Entry 8GUK (electron microscopy, 2.51 A resolution); this record covers chains A and J of the 10 polymer chains in the assembly.

# Chain A
Protein: Histone H3.1
From: Homo sapiens
UniProt: P68431 (H31_HUMAN); residues 0-135 here correspond to UniProt positions 1-136 (UniProt number = residue number + 1)
Sequence (136 residues; row label = number of the first residue in the row; numbering starts at 0):
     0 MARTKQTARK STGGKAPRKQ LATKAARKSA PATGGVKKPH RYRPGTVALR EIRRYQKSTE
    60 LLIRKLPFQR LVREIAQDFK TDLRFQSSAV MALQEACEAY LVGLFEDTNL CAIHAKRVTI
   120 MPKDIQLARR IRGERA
Disordered / not traced: 0-36, 135

# Chain J
Molecule: 147-nt DNA strand
Sequence (147 nucleotides; each row starts with the number of its first residue):
     1 ACAGGATGTA TATATCTGAC ACGTGCCTGG AGACTAGGGA GTAATCCCCT TGGCGGTTAA
    61 AACGCGGGGG ACAGCGCGTA CGTGCGTTTA AGCGGTGCTA GAGCTGTCTA CGACCAATTG
   121 AGCGGCCTCG GCACCGGGAT TCTCCAG

# Chain A / chain J interface
Residue-residue contacts (28; chain A residue first):
  Lys-37(A) with DA146(J), salt bridge to the phosphate
  His-39(A) with DC144(J), sugar contact
  Arg-40(A) with DG66(J), base contact; DC144(J), sugar contact
  Tyr-41(A) with DT143(J), phosphate contact; DC144(J), phosphate contact
  Arg-42(A) with DG69(J), salt bridge to the phosphate; DC144(J), hydrogen bond to the phosphate
  Pro-43(A) with DG69(J), phosphate contact
  Thr-45(A) with DC144(J), hydrogen bond to the phosphate
  Arg-63(A) with DA60(J), phosphate contact; DA61(J), salt bridge to the phosphate
  Arg-72(A) with DT51(J), salt bridge to the phosphate
  Arg-83(A) with DT50(J), hydrogen bond to the sugar; DT51(J), phosphate contact
  Phe-84(A) with DT50(J), phosphate contact; DT51(J), hydrogen bond to the phosphate
  Gln-85(A) with DT50(J), phosphate contact
  Ser-86(A) with DT50(J), phosphate contact
  Lys-115(A) with DA71(J), phosphate contact
  Arg-116(A) with DA71(J), phosphate contact; DC72(J), salt bridge to the phosphate
  Val-117(A) with DG70(J), sugar contact; DA71(J), hydrogen bond to the phosphate
  Thr-118(A) with DG70(J), phosphate contact; DA71(J), hydrogen bond to the phosphate
  Met-120(A) with DA71(J), phosphate contact; DC72(J), phosphate contact
Interface residues without a listed pair, chain A (19 interface residues in all): Lys-122
Interface residues without a listed pair, chain J (14 interface residues in all): DG68, DC145

# Overview
19 residues of chain A face 14 of chain J across their interface; the contacts include 6 hydrogen bonds and 5
salt bridges. Polar pairs include Arg-83(A)/DT50(J), Arg-42(A)/DC144(J) and Thr-45(A)/DC144(J).
Chain A is Histone H3.1 (Homo sapiens) and chain J is a 147-nt DNA strand; the structure, Human nucleosome
core particle (free form), was determined by electron microscopy, deposited together with 8GUI and 8GUJ.
